PDB entry 5ZAD | X-ray diffraction, 2.54 A resolution | chains A and B of the 6 polymer chains in the assembly

Chain A (and B):
Protein: DNA topoisomerase 2-beta
Source organism: Homo sapiens
Notes: EC 5.99.1.3; chain B of this document is another copy of the same molecule, construct and numbering; everything in this record applies to it too
UniProtKB: Q02880 (TOP2B_HUMAN); residues 445-1201 here correspond to UniProt positions 450-1206 (UniProt number = residue number + 5)
Amino-acid sequence (803 residues; row label = number of the first residue in the row):
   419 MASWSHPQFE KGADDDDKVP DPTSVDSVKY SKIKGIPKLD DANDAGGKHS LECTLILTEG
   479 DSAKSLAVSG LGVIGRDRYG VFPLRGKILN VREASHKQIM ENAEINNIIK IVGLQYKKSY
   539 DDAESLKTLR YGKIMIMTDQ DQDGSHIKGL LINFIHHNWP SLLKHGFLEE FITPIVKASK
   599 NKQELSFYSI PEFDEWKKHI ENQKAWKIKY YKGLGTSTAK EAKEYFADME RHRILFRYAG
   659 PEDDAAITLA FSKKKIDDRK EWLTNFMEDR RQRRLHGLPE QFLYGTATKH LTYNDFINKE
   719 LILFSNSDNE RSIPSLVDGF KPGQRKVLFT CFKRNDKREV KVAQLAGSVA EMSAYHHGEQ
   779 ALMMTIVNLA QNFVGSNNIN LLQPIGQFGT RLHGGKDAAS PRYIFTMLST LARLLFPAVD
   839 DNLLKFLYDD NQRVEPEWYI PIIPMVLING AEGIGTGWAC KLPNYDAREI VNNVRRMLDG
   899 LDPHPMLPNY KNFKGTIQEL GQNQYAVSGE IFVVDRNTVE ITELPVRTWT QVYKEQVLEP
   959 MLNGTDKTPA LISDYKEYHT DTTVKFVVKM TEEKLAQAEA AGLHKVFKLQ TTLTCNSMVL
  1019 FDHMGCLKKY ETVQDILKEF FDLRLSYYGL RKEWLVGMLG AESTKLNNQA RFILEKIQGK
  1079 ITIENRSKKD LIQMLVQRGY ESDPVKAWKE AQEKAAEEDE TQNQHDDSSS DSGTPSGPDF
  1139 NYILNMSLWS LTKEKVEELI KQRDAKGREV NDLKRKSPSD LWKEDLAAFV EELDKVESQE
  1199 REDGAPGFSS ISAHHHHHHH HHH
Not modelled in the structure: 419-451, 619-623, 1119-1134, 1202-1221
Differences from the reference sequence: expression tag (419-444, 1202-1221)
Curated features (UniProtKB/Swiss-Prot):
  - region: Lys1006 to Ser1015 (Interaction with DNA)
  - motif: Glu1029 to Phe1039 (Nuclear export signal)
  - active site: Tyr821 (O-(5'-phospho-DNA)-tyrosine intermediate)
  - binding site (Mg(2+)): Glu477, Asp557, Asp559
  - site: Lys505 (Interaction with DNA), Asn508 (Interaction with DNA), Arg677 (Interaction with DNA), Lys678 (Interaction with DNA), Lys739 (Interaction with DNA), Tyr773 (Interaction with DNA), Arg820 (Transition state stabilizer), Ile872 (Important for DNA bending), Trp947 (Interaction with DNA)
  - cross-link (Glycyl lysine isopeptide (Lys-Gly)): Lys595 (interchain with G-Cter in SUMO2), Lys600 (interchain with G-Cter in SUMO2), Lys630 (interchain with G-Cter in SUMO2), Lys638 (interchain with G-Cter in SUMO2), Lys641 (interchain with G-Cter in SUMO2), Lys671 (interchain with G-Cter in SUMO2), Lys707 (interchain with G-Cter in SUMO2), Lys1087 (interchain with G-Cter in SUMO2)
What the authors report for this chain:
  - binding site for the 12-nt DNA strand: Ile872
  - catalytic residues: Tyr821
  - conformationally variable residues (domain motion): Arg503, Ile872

Chain A / chain B interface:
Pairs across the interface (49; chain A residue first):
  Arg756(A) with Glu769(B), salt bridge
  Gln762(A) with Gln762(B)
  Glu769(A) with Arg756(B), salt bridge
  Arg820(A) with Arg820(B)
  Lys1074(A) with Glu1082(B)
  Ile1075(A) with Glu1082(B); Asn1083(B)
  Ile1081(A) with Leu1149(B)
  Glu1082(A) with Lys1074(B); Ile1075(B); Glu1082(B); Leu1149(B)
  Asn1083(A) with Ile1075(B); Leu1149(B); Lys1151(B)
  Arg1084(A) with Thr1150(B), hydrogen bond (backbone-side chain); Lys1151(B), hydrogen bond (backbone-backbone); Glu1152(B)
  Ser1085(A) with Glu1152(B), hydrogen bond
  Lys1086(A) with Glu1152(B), hydrogen bond (backbone-side chain)
  Lys1087(A) with Glu1152(B), salt bridge
  Asn1139(A) with Trp1147(B)
  Ile1141(A) with Leu1146(B)
  Leu1142(A) with Ser1145(B), hydrogen bond (backbone-side chain); Leu1146(B), hydrogen bond (backbone-backbone); Trp1147(B), hydrogen bond (backbone-backbone)
  Asn1143(A) with Ser1145(B); Trp1147(B)
  Met1144(A) with Ser1145(B); Leu1146(B), hydrogen bond (backbone-backbone)
  Ser1145(A) with Leu1142(B); Met1144(B)
  Leu1146(A) with Phe1070(B), hydrophobic; Ile1141(B); Leu1142(B), hydrogen bond (backbone-backbone); Met1144(B), hydrogen bond (backbone-backbone); Ser1145(B); Leu1146(B), hydrophobic
  Trp1147(A) with Lys1086(B); Asn1139(B); Leu1142(B), hydrogen bond (backbone-backbone); Asn1143(B), hydrogen bond
  Leu1149(A) with Ile1081(B); Asn1083(B)
  Thr1150(A) with Arg1084(B)
  Lys1151(A) with Asn1083(B); Arg1084(B), hydrogen bond (backbone-backbone)
  Glu1152(A) with Ser1085(B), hydrogen bond; Lys1087(B), salt bridge
Also at the interface, not in a pair above, chain A (26 interface residues in all): Phe1070

In short:
The chain A/chain B interface involves 26 residues from each chain; the contacts include 14 hydrogen bonds and
4 salt bridges. Polar pairs include Arg756(A)-Glu769(B), Lys1087(A)-Glu1152(B) and Arg1084(A)-Thr1150(B).
UniProt lists active-site residue Tyr821(A) and 3 Mg2+-binding residues on chain A. From the paper: the
catalytic residue Tyr821(A); a binding site for the 12-nt DNA strand at Ile872(A).
Both chains are DNA topoisomerase 2-beta (Homo sapiens). Entry 5ZAD (Human topoisomerase II beta in complex
with DNA) was determined by X-ray diffraction.
